2C90 - chains A and B of the 3 polymer chains in the assembly; structure by X-ray diffraction, 2.25 A resolution.

Chain A:
Protein: Thrombin light chain
From: Homo sapiens
Notes: EC 3.4.21.5; fragment: fragment alpha thrombin, residues 328-363
Reference sequence: P00734 (THRB_HUMAN); the construct lacks a stretch of the UniProt sequence, so the offset changes along the chain: -7 to 14 = UniProt 328-349; 15-17 = UniProt 361-363
Amino-acid sequence (36 residues; each row starts with the number of its first residue; a row labelled like 14A-14K holds insertion residues (14A, then the next letters in order); numbers below 1 keep their minus sign (Thr-7 is residue -7)):
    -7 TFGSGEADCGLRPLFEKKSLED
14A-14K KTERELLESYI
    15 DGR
Unresolved in the structure: -7 to -4, 15-17
Curated features (UniProtKB/Swiss-Prot):
  - site: Arg17 (Cleavage)

Chain B:
Protein: Thrombin heavy chain
From: Homo sapiens
Notes: EC 3.4.21.5; fragment: fragment alpha thrombin, residues 364-622
Reference sequence: P00734 (THRB_HUMAN); the construct lacks a stretch of the UniProt sequence and is renumbered around it, so the offset changes along the chain: 16-37 = UniProt 364-385; 38-60 = UniProt 387-409; 61-77 = UniProt 419-435; 78-97 = UniProt 437-456; 8 more segments
Amino-acid sequence (259 residues; each row starts with the number of its first residue; note: 1 number in that range is skipped by the numbering (no residue carries it; nothing is unmodelled there); a row labelled like 60A-60I holds insertion residues (60A, then the next letters in order)):
    16 IVEGSDAEIGMSPWQVMLFRKS
   37A P
    38 QELLCGASLISDRWVLTAAHCLL
60A-60I YPPWDKNFT
    61 ENDLLVRIGKHSRTRYE
   77A R
    78 NIEKISMLEKIYIHPRYNWR
   97A E
    98 NLDRDIALMKLKKPVAFSDYIHPVCLPDRETA
129A-129C ASL
   130 LQAGYKGRVTGWGNLKE
146A-146E TWTAN
   147 VGKGQPSVLQVVNLPIVERPVCKDSTRIRITDNMFCA
  184A G
   184 YKP
186A-186D DEGK
   187 RGDACEGDSGGPFVMKSP
204A-204B FN
   205 NRWYQMGIVSWGE
   219 GCD
  221A R
   222 DGKYGFYTHVFRLKKWIQKVIDQFGE
Unresolved in the structure: 146A-146E, 147-149
Disulfide bonds: Cys42-Cys58, Cys168-Cys182, Cys191-Cys220
Ion coordination: Na+: Arg221A, Lys224
Residues lining bound ligands: 1-(4-chlorophenyl)-1H-tetrazole (C1M): Asp189, Ala190, Cys191, Glu192, Ser195, Val213, Ser214, Trp215, Gly216, Gly219, Cys220, Gly226, Phe227, Tyr228
Curated features (UniProtKB/Swiss-Prot):
  - region: Ala183 to Val200 (High affinity receptor-binding region which is also known as the TP508 peptide)
  - active site (Charge relay system): His57, Asp102, Ser195
  - glycosylation: Asn60G (N-linked (GlcNAc...) (complex) asparagine)

Chain A / chain B interface:
Pairs across the interface (59):
  Glu-2(A) - Phe114(B)
  Glu-2(A) - Pro120(B)
  Ala-1(A) - Arg206(B)  hydrogen bond (backbone-side chain)
  Asp0(A) - His119(B)  salt bridge
  Asp0(A) - Arg206(B)
  Cys1(A) - Pro120(B)
  Cys1(A) - Cys122(B)  disulfide
  Cys1(A) - Arg206(B)  hydrogen bond (backbone-side chain)
  Gly2(A) - Trp29(B)
  Gly2(A) - Pro120(B)  hydrogen bond (backbone-backbone)
  Gly2(A) - Cys122(B)
  Gly2(A) - Arg206(B)
  Gly2(A) - Trp207(B)  hydrogen bond (backbone-backbone)
  Leu3(A) - His119(B)  hydrogen bond (backbone-side chain)
  Leu3(A) - Asn205(B)
  Leu3(A) - Arg206(B)
  Arg4(A) - Gly25(B)
  Arg4(A) - Met26(B)  hydrogen bond (side chain-backbone)
  Arg4(A) - Pro28(B)
  Arg4(A) - Trp29(B)
  Arg4(A) - Arg137(B)
  Arg4(A) - Trp207(B)
  Pro5(A) - Ser115(B)
  Pro5(A) - Asp116(B)
  Pro5(A) - His119(B)
  Leu6(A) - Ile24(B)
  Leu6(A) - Asp116(B)
  Phe7(A) - Glu23(B)
  Phe7(A) - Ile24(B)
  Phe7(A) - Gly25(B)
  Phe7(A) - Met26(B)  hydrophobic
  Glu8(A) - Lys202(B)  salt bridge
  Glu8(A) - Asn205(B)
  Glu8(A) - Trp207(B)  hydrogen bond
  Lys9(A) - His119(B)
  Asp14(A) - Glu23(B)
  Asp14(A) - Met26(B)
  Asp14(A) - Arg137(B)  salt bridge
  Lys14A(A) - Glu23(B)  hydrogen bond (backbone-side chain)
  Thr14B(A) - Arg137(B)  hydrogen bond
  Thr14B(A) - Asn159(B)  hydrogen bond
  Glu14C(A) - Arg137(B)
  Glu14C(A) - Lys202(B)  salt bridge
  Glu14E(A) - Lys135(B)  salt bridge
  Glu14E(A) - Asn159(B)  hydrogen bond
  Glu14E(A) - Tyr184(B)  hydrogen bond
  Leu14F(A) - Lys135(B)
  Leu14F(A) - Asn159(B)
  Leu14F(A) - Trp207(B)  hydrophobic
  Leu14G(A) - Pro204(B)  hydrophobic
  Ser14I(A) - Gly133(B)
  Ser14I(A) - Tyr134(B)
  Ser14I(A) - Lys135(B)  hydrogen bond (side chain-backbone)
  Tyr14J(A) - Tyr134(B)  hydrophobic
  Tyr14J(A) - Lys135(B)  hydrogen bond (side chain-backbone)
  Tyr14J(A) - Met201(B)  hydrophobic
  Tyr14J(A) - Lys202(B)
  Tyr14J(A) - Pro204(B)  hydrophobic
  Ile14K(A) - Tyr134(B)  hydrogen bond (backbone-side chain)
Interface residues without a listed pair, chain B (31 interface residues in all): Ser27, Ser48, Asp49, Tyr117, Val121, Leu129C, Gly136
Disulfides between the chains: Cys1(A)-Cys122(B)

Overview:
22 residues of chain A face 31 of chain B across their interface, with 1 disulfide bond, 15 hydrogen bonds and
5 salt bridges. Among the polar pairs are Asp0(A)-His119(B), Glu8(A)-Lys202(B) and Glu14E(A)-Lys135(B). Chain
B binds 1-(4-chlorophenyl)-1H-tetrazole. UniProt lists 3 active-site residues on chain B.
Chain A is Thrombin light chain and chain B is Thrombin heavy chain, both from Homo sapiens; the structure,
thrombin inhibitors, was determined by X-ray diffraction, deposited together with 2C8W, 2C8X, 2C8Y, 2C8Z and
2C93.
